PDB entry 5FIR | X-ray diffraction, 2.84 A resolution | chains A and B

# Chain A
Molecule: 5'-3' exoribonuclease 2 homolog
Organism: Caenorhabditis elegans
Notes: EC 3.1.13.-
Reference sequence: Q9U299 (XRN2_CAEEL); residue numbers follow UniProt; this construct covers 2-257, 295-419, 534-787
Chain sequence (636 residues; numbered 1 to 787; 151 numbers in that range are skipped by the numbering (no residue carries them; nothing is unmodelled there); the number before each row is that of its first residue):
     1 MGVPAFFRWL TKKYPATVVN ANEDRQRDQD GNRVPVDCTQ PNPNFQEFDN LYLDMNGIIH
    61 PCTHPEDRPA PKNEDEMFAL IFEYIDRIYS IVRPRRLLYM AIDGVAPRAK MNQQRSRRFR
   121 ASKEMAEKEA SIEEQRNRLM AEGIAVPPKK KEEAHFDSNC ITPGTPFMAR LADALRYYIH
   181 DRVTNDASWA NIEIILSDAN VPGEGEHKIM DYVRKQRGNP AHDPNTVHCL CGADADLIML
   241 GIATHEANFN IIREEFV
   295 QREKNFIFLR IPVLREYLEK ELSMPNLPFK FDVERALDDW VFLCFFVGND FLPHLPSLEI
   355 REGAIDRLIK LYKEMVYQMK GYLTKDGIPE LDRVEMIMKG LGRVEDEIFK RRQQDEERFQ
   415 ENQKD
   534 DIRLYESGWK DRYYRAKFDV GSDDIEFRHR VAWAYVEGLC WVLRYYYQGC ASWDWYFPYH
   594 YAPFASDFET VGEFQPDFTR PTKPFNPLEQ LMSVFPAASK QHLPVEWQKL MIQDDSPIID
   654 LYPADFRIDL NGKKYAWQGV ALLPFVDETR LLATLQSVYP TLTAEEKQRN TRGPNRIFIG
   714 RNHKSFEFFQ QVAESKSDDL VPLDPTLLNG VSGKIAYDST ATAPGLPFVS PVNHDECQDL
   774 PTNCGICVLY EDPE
Unresolved in the structure: 1-3, 26-34, 149-152, 410-419
Sequence notes: initiating methionine (1)
Modified residues: Mse1 (selenomethionine); Mse55, Mse77, Mse100, Mse111, Mse125, Mse140, Mse168, Mse210, Mse239, Mse318, Mse369, Mse373, Mse390, Mse392, Mse625, Mse644 (selenomethionine; parent Met)
Swiss-Prot annotation at these positions:
  - mutagenesis: Asp234 to Asp236 (Abolishes catalytic activity)
Reported in the primary citation:
  - binding site for sulfate ion: His60 (proposed by the authors, not directly observed)

# Chain B
Molecule: Paxt-1
Organism: Caenorhabditis elegans
Notes: fragment: xtbd, residues 2-75
Reference sequence: Q21738 (Q21738_CAEEL); residues 2-75 here = UniProt positions 2-75
Chain sequence (78 residues; each row starts with the number of its first residue; numbers below 1 keep their minus sign (Gly-2 is residue -2)):
    -2 GGGRGKLEDV EAEKKLWESD DAWELRKAFM LAHYDDYPKI QLQCLSQLFI NVTLLGCEYS
    58 QTLMQKIRTM GAGIAANK
Unresolved in the structure: -2 to 0, 74-75
Sequence notes: expression tag (-2 to 1)
Modified residues: Mse27 (selenomethionine; parent Met); Mse61 (selenomethionine; parent Met); Mse67 (selenomethionine; parent Met)
Swiss-Prot annotation at these positions:
  - mutagenesis: Cys54 (C54G: Reduced xrn-2 binding), Tyr56 (Y56A: In xe29; lethal at 26 degrees Celsius at the L1 stage of larval development and abolishes xrn-2 binding)
Reported in the primary citation:
  - mutagenesis - W14A, C41G: unchanged binding to 5'-3' exoribonuclease 2 homolog (chain A)
  - mutagenesis - C54G: decreased binding to 5'-3' exoribonuclease 2 homolog (chain A)
  - contacts within the chain: Leu45-Tyr56
  - mutagenesis - Y56A: decreased growth
  - mutagenesis - Y56A: decreased expression

# How chain A and chain B interact
Contacting residue pairs (38; chain A residue first):
  Arg548(A) with Asp18(B), salt bridge
  Phe551(A) with Ser16(B)
  Asp552(A) with Ser16(B), hydrogen bond (backbone-side chain); Asp18(B)
  Val553(A) with Ser16(B)
  Asp557(A) with Asp17(B)
  Arg563(A) with Leu13(B)
  Pro591(A) with Trp14(B), hydrophobic
  Tyr592(A) with Trp14(B)
  Asp647(A) with Ser57(B), hydrogen bond; Thr59(B); Leu60(B)
  Asp648(A) with Gln38(B)
  Pro650(A) with Gln38(B); Cys41(B)
  Ile652(A) with Tyr56(B); Leu60(B), hydrophobic
  Asp653(A) with Cys41(B), hydrogen bond; Gln44(B); Leu45(B); Asn48(B); Tyr56(B), hydrogen bond (backbone-side chain)
  Pro656(A) with Cys54(B), hydrophobic; Glu55(B); Tyr56(B), hydrophobic
  Ala657(A) with Glu55(B), hydrogen bond (backbone-backbone)
  Asp658(A) with Cys54(B); Glu55(B), hydrogen bond (backbone-backbone)
  Leu675(A) with Leu52(B); Cys54(B)
  Pro677(A) with Asn48(B)
  Asp680(A) with Lys12(B), salt bridge; Gln40(B), hydrogen bond
  Arg683(A) with Ile37(B); Gln40(B); Cys41(B); Gln44(B)
  Thr687(A) with Ile37(B)
Other interface residues (no listed pair), chain A (32 interface residues in all): Phe560, Tyr589, His593, Ser649, Ile651, Tyr655, Phe659, Arg660, Leu676, Phe678, Ala686
Other interface residues (no listed pair), chain B (21 interface residues in all): Gly53
Interface features reported in the paper:
  - specific contacts: Asp658(A)-Glu55(B) (backbone contact), Cys54(B)-Pro656(A) (hydrophobic contact), Cys54(B)-Leu675(A), Tyr56(B)-Pro656(A), Tyr56(B)-Asp653(A) (hydrogen bond)
  - interface residues, chain A: Val553(A), Phe560(A), Pro591(A), Pro650(A), Ile652(A), Asp653(A), Pro656(A), Pro677(A), Phe678(A)
  - interface residues, chain B: Trp14(B), Ile37(B), Cys41(B), Leu51(B), Leu52(B), Cys54(B), Tyr56(B), Leu60(B)
  - hot spots on chain B (mutagenesis) - Y56A: abolished binding to 5'-3' exoribonuclease 2 homolog (chain A)

# In short
The interface between chain A and chain B involves 32 residues on one side and 21 on the other, with 7
hydrogen bonds and 2 salt bridges. Among the polar pairs are Arg548(A)-Asp18(B), Asp680(A)-Lys12(B) and
Asp552(A)-Ser16(B). The authors report a backbone contact between Asp658(A) and Glu55(B); a hydrophobic
contact between Cys54(B) and Pro656(A); contacts between Cys54(B) and Leu675(A) and Tyr56(B) and Pro656(A).
The paper reports a binding site for sulfate ion at His60(A); C54G of chain B reduces binding to 5'-3'
exoribonuclease 2 homolog (chain A); 4 substitutions were tested in all.
Here chain A is 5'-3' exoribonuclease 2 homolog and chain B is Paxt-1, both from Caenorhabditis elegans. Entry
5FIR (Crystal structure of C. elegans XRN2 in complex with the XRN2-binding domain of PAXT-1) was determined
by X-ray diffraction.
